8PYH - chain A; structure by X-ray diffraction, 2.20 A resolution.

[Chain A]
Protein: Orange carotenoid-binding protein
From: Crinalium epipsammum PCC 9333
UniProtKB: K9VSN3 (K9VSN3_9CYAN); residue numbers follow UniProt; this construct covers 1-319
Amino-acid sequence (321 residues; numbered -1 to 319; the number before each row is that of its first residue; numbers below 1 keep their minus sign (Ser-1 is residue -1)):
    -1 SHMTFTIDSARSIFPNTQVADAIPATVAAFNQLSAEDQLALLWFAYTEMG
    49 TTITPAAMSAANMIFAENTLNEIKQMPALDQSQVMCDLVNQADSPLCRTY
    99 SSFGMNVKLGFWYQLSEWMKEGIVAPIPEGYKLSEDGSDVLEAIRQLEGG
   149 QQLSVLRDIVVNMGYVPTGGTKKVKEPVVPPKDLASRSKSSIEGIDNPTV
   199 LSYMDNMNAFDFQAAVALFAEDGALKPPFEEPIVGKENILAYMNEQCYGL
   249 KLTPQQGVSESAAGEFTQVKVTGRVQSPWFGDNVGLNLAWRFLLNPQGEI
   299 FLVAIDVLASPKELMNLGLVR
Not modelled in the structure: 165-169, 318-319
Sequence notes: expression tag (-1 to 0); engineered mutation Ala26 (Glu in K9VSN3)
Ligand contacts: beta,beta-caroten-4-one (ECH): Leu37, Leu40, Trp41, Tyr44, Ile51, Leu107, Trp110, Tyr111, Leu113, Ser114, Met117, Gly148, Leu151, Ser152, Leu154, Arg155, Val158, Met161, Tyr201, Met205, Leu223, Pro225, Pro226, Tyr240, Cys245, Leu248, Leu250, Val273, Ser275, Trp277, Phe278, Leu284, Leu286, Trp288, Ile303
From the paper describing this entry:
  - binding site for beta,beta-caroten-4-one: Ser114, Tyr201, Met205, Phe278, Trp288
  - contacts within the chain: Gln16-Glu311 (hydrogen bond), Arg155-Gln244, Arg155-Glu228, Arg9-Glu229

[In short]
Ligands of chain A: beta,beta-caroten-4-one. The paper reports a binding site for beta,beta-caroten-4-one at
Ser114, Tyr201 and Met205 among others; contacts within the chain involving Gln16, Glu311 and Arg155 among
others.
Chain A is Orange carotenoid-binding protein (Crinalium epipsammum PCC 9333); the structure, Crystal structure
of the Orange Carotenoid Protein 2 (OCP2) from Crinalium epipsammum PCC 9333, was determined by X-ray
diffraction (same publication as 8PZK).
